3E4O - chain A; structure by X-ray diffraction, 2.30 A resolution.

Chain A:
Molecule: C4-dicarboxylate transport sensor protein dctB
From: Sinorhizobium meliloti
Notes: EC 2.7.13.3; fragment: periplasmic sensor domain
UniProt: P13633 (DCTB_RHIME); numbering as in UniProt (aligned over 42-312)
Chain sequence (305 residues; numbered 8 to 312; the number before each row is that of its first residue):
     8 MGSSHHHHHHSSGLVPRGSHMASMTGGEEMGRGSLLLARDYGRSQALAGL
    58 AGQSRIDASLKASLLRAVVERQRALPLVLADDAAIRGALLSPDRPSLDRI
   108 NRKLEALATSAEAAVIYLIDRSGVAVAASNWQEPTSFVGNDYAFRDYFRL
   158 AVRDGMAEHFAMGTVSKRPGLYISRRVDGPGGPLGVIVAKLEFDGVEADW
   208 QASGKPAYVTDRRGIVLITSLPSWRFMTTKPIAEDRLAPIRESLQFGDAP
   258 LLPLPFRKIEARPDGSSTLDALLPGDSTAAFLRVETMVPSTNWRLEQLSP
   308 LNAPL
Unresolved in the structure: 8-54, 309-312
Differences from the reference sequence: expression tag (8-41)
Modified / non-standard residues: Mse-28, Mse-31, Mse-37 (selenomethionine); Mse-163, Mse-169, Mse-234, Mse-294 (selenomethionine; parent Met)
Ion coordination: Mg2+: Ala-115, Ala-118, Ala-120
Residues lining bound ligands: succinic acid (SIN): Tyr-124, Phe-144, Tyr-149, Arg-152, Tyr-154, Mse-169, Gly-170, Thr-171, Val-172, Ser-173, Lys-174, Tyr-179, Lys-197

Summary:
Chain A binds succinic acid. Ala-115, Ala-118 and Ala-120 form the Mg2+ site.
Chain A is C4-dicarboxylate transport sensor protein dctB (Sinorhizobium meliloti); the structure, Crystal
structure of succinate bound state DctB, was determined by X-ray diffraction together with 3E4P from the same
study.
